Entry 9HJO (X-ray diffraction, 2.40 A resolution); this record covers chains C and D of the 8 polymer chains in the assembly.

== Chain C ==
Protein: Fanconi anemia group M protein
Organism: Homo sapiens
Notes: EC 3.6.4.13
Reference sequence: Q8IYD8 (FANCM_HUMAN); numbering as in UniProt (aligned over 1815-2048)
Sequence (234 residues; numbered 1815 to 2048; the number before each row is that of its first residue):
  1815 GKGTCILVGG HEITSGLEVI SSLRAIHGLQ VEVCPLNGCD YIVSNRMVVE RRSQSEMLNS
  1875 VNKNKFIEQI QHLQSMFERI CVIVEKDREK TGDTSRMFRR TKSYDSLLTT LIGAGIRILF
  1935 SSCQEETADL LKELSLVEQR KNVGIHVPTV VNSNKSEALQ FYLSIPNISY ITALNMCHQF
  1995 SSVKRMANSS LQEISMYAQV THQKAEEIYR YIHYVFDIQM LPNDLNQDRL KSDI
Unresolved in the structure: 1815-1817, 1904-1911, 1963-1966, 2039-2048
Modified / non-standard residues: Cys1819, Cys1848, Cys1853, Cys1991 (s,S-(2-hydroxyethyl)thiocysteine; CME)
Curated features (UniProtKB/Swiss-Prot):
  - natural variant: Arg1931 to Ile2048 (deletion: In SPGF28; uncertain significance)
Reported in the primary citation:
  - mutagenesis - I1827D, I1827D/V1847D: unchanged binding to DNA
  - disease-associated variants - R1931*: decreased signaling
  - disease-associated variants - R1931*: decreased growth

== Chain D ==
Protein: Fanconi anemia core complex-associated protein 24
Organism: Homo sapiens
Reference sequence: Q9BTP7 (FAP24_HUMAN); numbering as in UniProt (aligned over 1-215)
Sequence (215 residues; each row starts with the number of its first residue):
     1 MEKNPPDDTG PVHVPLGHIV ANEKWRGSQL AQEMQGKIKL IFEDGLTPDF YLSNRCCILY
    61 VTEADLVAGN GYRKRLVRVR NSNNLKGIVV VEKTRMSEQY FPALQKFTVL DLGMVLLPVA
   121 SQMEASCLVI QLVQEQTKEP SKNPLLGKKR ALLLSEPSLL RTVQQIPGVG KVKAPLLLQK
   181 FPSIQQLSNA SIGELEQVVG QAVAQQIHAF FTQPR
Unresolved in the structure: 1-14, 148-152, 215
Bound ions: Mg2+ site 1: Val79, Arg80, Ser82, Leu85; Mg2+ site 2: Gln164, Ile166, Val169 (shared with 1 residue of chain H)

== How chain C and chain D interact ==
Contacting residue pairs - 97 pairs, chain C then chain D:
  Ile1881(C) - Pro144(D)  hydrophobic
  Ile1881(C) - Leu145(D)
  Ile1884(C) - Leu145(D)  hydrophobic
  Gln1885(C) - Pro144(D)  hydrogen bond (side chain-backbone)
  Gln1885(C) - Leu145(D)
  Gln1888(C) - Leu145(D)  hydrogen bond (side chain-backbone)
  Arg1914(C) - Pro118(D)  hydrogen bond (side chain-backbone)
  Arg1914(C) - Val119(D)
  Arg1914(C) - Glu124(D)
  Arg1914(C) - Leu128(D)
  Lys1916(C) - Gln131(D)
  Asp1919(C) - Cys127(D)
  Asp1919(C) - Leu128(D)
  Asp1919(C) - Gln131(D)
  Ser1920(C) - Gln131(D)
  Thr1923(C) - Gln131(D)
  Thr1923(C) - Leu132(D)
  Thr1923(C) - Glu135(D)
  Thr1924(C) - Glu135(D)
  Thr1924(C) - Asn143(D)  hydrogen bond (backbone-side chain)
  Leu1925(C) - Leu145(D)  hydrophobic
  Ile1926(C) - Val115(D)  hydrophobic
  Ile1926(C) - Leu117(D)  hydrophobic
  Gly1927(C) - Asn143(D)
  Gly1927(C) - Leu146(D)
  Ala1928(C) - Asn143(D)
  Ala1928(C) - Leu145(D)  hydrophobic
  Ala1928(C) - Leu146(D)  hydrophobic
  Arg1931(C) - Val109(D)  hydrogen bond (side chain-backbone)
  Arg1931(C) - Leu110(D)
  Arg1931(C) - Gly113(D)  hydrogen bond (side chain-backbone)
  Arg1931(C) - Met114(D)  hydrogen bond (side chain-backbone)
  Leu1933(C) - Gln105(D)
  Leu1933(C) - Val109(D)  hydrophobic
  Phe1934(C) - Phe101(D)
  Phe1934(C) - Gln105(D)  hydrogen bond (backbone-side chain)
  Phe1934(C) - Leu116(D)
  Phe1934(C) - Pro118(D)
  Ser1936(C) - Lys93(D)  hydrogen bond
  Asp1943(C) - Lys106(D)  salt bridge
  Leu1944(C) - Gln105(D)
  Glu1947(C) - Lys106(D)  salt bridge
  Glu1947(C) - Leu110(D)
  Leu1948(C) - Leu110(D)  hydrophobic
  Glu1971(C) - Pro167(D)
  Glu1971(C) - Phe210(D)
  Ala1972(C) - Phe210(D)
  Gln1974(C) - Gln165(D)
  Phe1975(C) - Thr162(D)
  Phe1975(C) - Gln165(D)
  Phe1975(C) - Ile184(D)  hydrophobic
  Phe1975(C) - Phe210(D)  hydrophobic
  Ser1978(C) - Thr162(D)  hydrogen bond
  Ser1978(C) - Gln165(D)
  Pro1980(C) - Ser158(D)
  Ser1995(C) - Gln213(D)
  Ser1995(C) - Pro214(D)
  Ser1996(C) - Phe211(D)  hydrogen bond (side chain-backbone)
  Ser1996(C) - Gln213(D)
  Val1997(C) - Phe210(D)  hydrophobic
  Val1997(C) - Phe211(D)  hydrogen bond (backbone-backbone)
  Lys1998(C) - Ser188(D)
  Lys1998(C) - Asn189(D)
  Lys1998(C) - Phe211(D)  hydrogen bond (backbone-backbone)
  Ala2001(C) - Gln185(D)
  Ala2001(C) - Ser188(D)
  Asn2002(C) - Gln185(D)  hydrogen bond
  Asn2002(C) - Ser188(D)  hydrogen bond
  Asn2002(C) - Asn189(D)  hydrogen bond
  Tyr2025(C) - Ser158(D)  hydrogen bond (side chain-backbone)
  Tyr2025(C) - Leu159(D)  hydrogen bond (side chain-backbone)
  Tyr2025(C) - Thr162(D)  hydrogen bond
  Ile2026(C) - Ser183(D)
  Ile2026(C) - Ile184(D)  hydrogen bond (backbone-backbone)
  Ile2026(C) - Gln185(D)  hydrogen bond (backbone-backbone)
  His2027(C) - Ser183(D)
  His2027(C) - Gln185(D)  hydrogen bond
  Tyr2028(C) - Leu154(D)
  Tyr2028(C) - Ser155(D)  hydrogen bond (side chain-backbone)
  Tyr2028(C) - Glu156(D)  hydrogen bond
  Tyr2028(C) - Leu159(D)  hydrophobic
  Tyr2028(C) - Pro182(D)
  Tyr2028(C) - Ser183(D)
  Val2029(C) - Glu156(D)
  Val2029(C) - Pro182(D)
  Phe2030(C) - Glu156(D)
  Phe2030(C) - Leu160(D)  hydrophobic
  Phe2030(C) - Leu178(D)  hydrophobic
  Phe2030(C) - Pro182(D)  hydrogen bond (backbone-backbone)
  Asp2031(C) - Glu156(D)  hydrogen bond (backbone-side chain)
  Ile2032(C) - Pro175(D)  hydrophobic
  Ile2032(C) - Gln179(D)
  Met2034(C) - Leu154(D)
  Met2034(C) - Glu156(D)
  Leu2035(C) - Glu156(D)
  Leu2035(C) - Pro157(D)  hydrophobic
  Leu2035(C) - Leu160(D)  hydrophobic
Also at the interface, not in a pair above, chain C (49 interface residues in all): Leu1922, Ile1930, Ile1932, Glu1940, Ile1979
Also at the interface, not in a pair above, chain D (50 interface residues in all): Pro102, Lys138, Ile166, Thr212

== Summary ==
49 residues of chain C and 50 residues of chain D are in contact, with 26 hydrogen bonds and 2 salt bridges.
Among the polar pairs are Asp1943(C)-Lys106(D), Glu1947(C)-Lys106(D) and Gln1885(C)-Pro144(D). Val79(D),
Arg80(D), Ser82(D) and Leu85(D) coordinate Mg2+ site 1. From the paper: R1931* of chain C reduces signaling;
R1931* of chain C reduces growth.
Chain C is Fanconi anemia group M protein and chain D is Fanconi anemia core complex-associated protein 24,
both from Homo sapiens; the structure, FANCM-FAAP24-dsDNA complex, was determined by X-ray diffraction
together with 9EL5 from the same study.
